Entry 9KGS (X-ray diffraction, 2.20 A resolution); this record covers chains B and A of the 4 polymer chains in the assembly.

# Chain B (and A)
Protein: 3C-like proteinase nsp5
Organism: Severe acute respiratory syndrome coronavirus 2
Notes: EC 3.4.22.69; chain A of this document is another copy of the same molecule, construct and numbering; everything in this record applies to it too
UniProt: P0DTD1 (R1AB_SARS2); residues 1-306 here correspond to UniProt positions 3264-3569 (UniProt number = residue number + 3263)
Amino-acid sequence (311 residues; numbered -4 to 306; the number before each row is that of its first residue; numbers below 1 keep their minus sign (Gly-4 is residue -4)):
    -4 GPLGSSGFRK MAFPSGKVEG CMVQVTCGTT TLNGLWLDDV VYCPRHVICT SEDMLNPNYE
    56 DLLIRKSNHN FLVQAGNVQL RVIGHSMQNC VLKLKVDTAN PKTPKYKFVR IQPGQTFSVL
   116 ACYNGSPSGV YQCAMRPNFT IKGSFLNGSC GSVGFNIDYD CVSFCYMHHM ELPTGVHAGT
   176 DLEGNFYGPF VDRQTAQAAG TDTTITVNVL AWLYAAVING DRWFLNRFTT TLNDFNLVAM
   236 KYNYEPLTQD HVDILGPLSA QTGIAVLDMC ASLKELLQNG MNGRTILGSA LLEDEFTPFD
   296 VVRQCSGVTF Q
Unresolved in the structure: -4 to 2, 303-306 (chain A: -4 to 2, 305-306)
Differences from the reference sequence: expression tag (-4 to 0)
Residues lining bound ligands: cyclopropylcarbamic acid (A1L7M): Thr25, Thr26, Leu141, Asn142, Gly143, Ser144, Cys145
Curated features (UniProtKB/Swiss-Prot):
  - active site: His41 (For 3CL-PRO activity), Cys145 (Nucleophile)
  - site: Gln306 (Cleavage)
  - cross-link (Glycyl lysine isopeptide (Lys-Gly)): Lys5 (interchain with G-Cter in ubiquitin), Lys90 (interchain with G-Cter in ubiquitin)

# Interface between chain B and chain A
Pairs across the interface (54):
  Arg4(B) with Lys5(A); Tyr126(A); Gln127(A), hydrogen bond (side chain-backbone); Cys128(A), hydrogen bond; Lys137(A), hydrogen bond (side chain-backbone)
  Lys5(B) with Tyr126(A)
  Met6(B) with Gly124(A); Val125(A); Tyr126(A), hydrophobic; Ser139(A)
  Ala7(B) with Gly124(A); Val125(A), hydrogen bond (backbone-backbone)
  Phe8(B) with Val125(A)
  Pro9(B) with Ser10(A); Glu14(A); Pro122(A), hydrophobic; Ser123(A); Gly124(A)
  Ser10(B) with Pro9(A); Ser10(A), hydrogen bond (backbone-side chain); Glu14(A), hydrogen bond (backbone-side chain)
  Gly11(B) with Gly11(A); Glu14(A), hydrogen bond (backbone-side chain)
  Glu14(B) with Pro9(A); Ser10(A), hydrogen bond (side chain-backbone); Gly11(A), hydrogen bond (side chain-backbone)
  Pro122(B) with Pro9(A), hydrophobic
  Ser123(B) with Pro9(A); Thr304(A)
  Gly124(B) with Met6(A); Ala7(A); Pro9(A)
  Val125(B) with Met6(A); Ala7(A), hydrogen bond (backbone-backbone); Phe8(A); Val125(A), hydrophobic
  Tyr126(B) with Arg4(A); Lys5(A); Met6(A), hydrophobic
  Gln127(B) with Arg4(A), hydrogen bond (backbone-side chain)
  Cys128(B) with Arg4(A), hydrogen bond
  Lys137(B) with Arg4(A), hydrogen bond (backbone-side chain)
  Gly138(B) with Arg4(A)
  Ser139(B) with Met6(A); Gln299(A)
  Leu141(B) with Arg298(A); Ser301(A); Gly302(A); Val303(A)
  Leu286(B) with Ala285(A), hydrophobic
  Arg298(B) with Ser123(A), hydrogen bond (side chain-backbone); Gly124(A)
  Ser301(B) with Leu141(A)
  Gly302(B) with Leu141(A)
Interface residues without a listed pair, chain B (29 interface residues in all): Lys12, Leu115, Tyr118, Glu290, Gln299
Interface residues without a listed pair, chain A (30 interface residues in all): Lys12, Leu115, Gly138, Gly283

# In short
The interface between chain B and chain A involves 29 residues on one side and 30 on the other; the contacts
include 14 hydrogen bonds. Polar pairs include Arg4(B)-Gln127(A), Arg4(B)-Cys128(A) and Arg4(B)-Lys137(A).
Bound to chain B: cyclopropylcarbamic acid.
Chain B and chain A are both 3C-like proteinase nsp5 (Severe acute respiratory syndrome coronavirus 2); the
structure, Discovery of an orally bioavailable reversible covalent SARS-CoV-2 Mpro inhibitor with
pan-coronavirus activity, was determined by X-ray diffraction (same publication as 9KGJ, 9KGN, 9KGQ and 9KGR).
